PDB entry 1ZQC | X-ray diffraction, 3.20 A resolution | chains P and A of the 3 polymer chains in the assembly

== Chain P ==
Molecule: 7-nt DNA strand
Sequence (7 nucleotides; row label = number of the first residue in the row):
     1 TCTAATG
Metal / ion sites: Ca2+: DT6 (shared with Thr101(A), Val103(A), Ile106(A) of chain A)

== Chain A ==
Name: Protein (DNA polymerase beta (e.c.2.7.7.7))
Source organism: Homo sapiens
Reference sequence: P06746 (DPOB_HUMAN); residues 2-335 here correspond to UniProt positions 1-334 (UniProt number = residue number - 1)
Sequence (335 residues; numbered 1 to 335; the number before each row is that of its first residue):
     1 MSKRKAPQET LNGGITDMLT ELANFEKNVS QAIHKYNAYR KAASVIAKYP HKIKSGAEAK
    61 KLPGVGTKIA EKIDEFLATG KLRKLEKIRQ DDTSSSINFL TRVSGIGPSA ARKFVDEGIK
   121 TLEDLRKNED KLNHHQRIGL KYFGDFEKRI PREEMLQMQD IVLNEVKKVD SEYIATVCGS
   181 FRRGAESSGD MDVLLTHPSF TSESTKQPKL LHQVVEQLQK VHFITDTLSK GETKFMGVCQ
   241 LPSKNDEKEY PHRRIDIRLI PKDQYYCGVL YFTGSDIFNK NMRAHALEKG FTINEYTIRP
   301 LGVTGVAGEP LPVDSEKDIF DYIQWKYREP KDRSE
Disordered / not traced: 1-8
Metal / ion sites: Ca2+ site 1: Lys60, Leu62; Ca2+ site 2: Thr101, Val103, Ile106 (shared with DT6(P) of chain P); Ca2+ site 3: Asp190, Asp192

== Chain P / chain A interface ==
Contacting residue pairs (16; chain P residue first):
  DA4(P) - Ser109(A)  sugar contact
  DA5(P) - Gly105(A)  sugar contact
  DA5(P) - Ile106(A)  phosphate contact
  DA5(P) - Gly107(A)  hydrogen bond to the phosphate
  DA5(P) - Pro108(A)  phosphate contact
  DA5(P) - Ser109(A)  hydrogen bond to the phosphate
  DA5(P) - Ala110(A)  hydrogen bond to the phosphate
  DT6(P) - Val103(A)  phosphate contact
  DT6(P) - Ser104(A)  phosphate contact
  DT6(P) - Gly105(A)  hydrogen bond to the phosphate
  DT6(P) - Ile106(A)  hydrogen bond to the phosphate
  DT6(P) - Lys234(A)  hydrogen bond to the base
  DG7(P) - Asp192(A)  phosphate contact
  DG7(P) - Arg254(A)  salt bridge to the phosphate
  DG7(P) - Asp256(A)  phosphate contact
  DG7(P) - Arg258(A)  phosphate contact
Also at the interface, not in a pair above, chain A (16 interface residues in all): Thr101, Asp190, Met236

== Summary ==
The interface between chain P and chain A involves 4 residues on one side and 16 on the other, with 6 hydrogen
bonds and 1 salt bridge. Polar pairs include DT6(P)-Lys234(A), DA5(P)-Gly107(A) and DA5(P)-Ser109(A).
Thr101(A), Val103(A), Ile106(A) and DT6(P) form the Ca2+ site 2.
Here chain P is a 7-nt DNA strand and chain A is Protein (DNA polymerase beta (e.c.2.7.7.7)) (Homo sapiens).
Entry 1ZQC (DNA polymerase beta (pol B) (e.c.2.7.7.7) complexed with seven base pairs of DNA; soaked in the
...) was determined by X-ray diffraction (same publication as 1ZQA, 1ZQB, 1ZQD, 1ZQE, 1ZQG, 1ZQH and 28
further entries).
